PDB entry 5WFO | X-ray diffraction, 1.99 A resolution | chains Q and N of the 3 polymer chains in the assembly

== Chain Q ==
Molecule: GTPase HRas
From: Homo sapiens
Reference sequence: P01112 (RASH_HUMAN); numbering as in UniProt (aligned over 1-166)
Sequence (167 residues; row label = number of the first residue in the row; numbering starts at 0):
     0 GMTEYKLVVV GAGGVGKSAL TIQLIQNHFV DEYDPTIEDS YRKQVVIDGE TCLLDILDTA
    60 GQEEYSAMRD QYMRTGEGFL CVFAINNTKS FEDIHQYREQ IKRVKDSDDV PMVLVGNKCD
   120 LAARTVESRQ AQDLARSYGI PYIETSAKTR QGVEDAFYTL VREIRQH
Unresolved in the structure: 0
Sequence notes: expression tag (0)
Ion coordination: Mg2+: Ser-17, Thr-35 (together with GMP-PNP)
Small-molecule neighbours: GMP-PNP (GNP; phosphoaminophosphonic acid-guanylate ester): Ala-11, Gly-12, Gly-13, Val-14, Gly-15, Lys-16, Ser-17, Ala-18, Phe-28, Val-29, Asp-30, Glu-31, Tyr-32, Asp-33, Pro-34, Thr-35, Thr-58, Ala-59, Gly-60, Gln-61, Asn-116, Lys-117, Asp-119, Leu-120, Ser-145, Ala-146, Lys-147
Curated features (UniProtKB/Swiss-Prot):
  - region: His-166 (Hypervariable region)
  - motif: Tyr-32 to Tyr-40 (Effector region)
  - binding site (GTP): Gly-13 to Ala-18, Val-29 to Thr-35, Ala-59, Gly-60, Asn-116 to Asp-119, Ser-145 to Lys-147
  - modified residue: Met-1 (N-acetylmethionine), Thr-2 (N-acetylthreonine), Cys-118 (S-nitrosocysteine)
  - glycosylation: Thr-35 (Microbial infection: O-linked (Glc) threonine)
  - natural variant: Gly-12 (G12A: In CSTLO; G12C: In CSTLO; G12D: In CSTLO; G12E: In CSTLO; G12S: In CSTLO and CMEMS; G12V: In CSTLO, bladder carcinoma and CMEMS), Gly-13 (G13C: In CSTLO; G13D: In CSTLO; G13R: In SFM), Gln-22 (Q22K: In CMEMS), Glu-37 (E37EE: In CSTLO), Thr-58 (T58I: In CSTLO), Gln-61 (Q61K: In NMTC2; Q61L: In melanoma), Glu-63 (E63K: In CMEMS), Ser-89 (S89C: Found in a patient with severe fetal hydrops and pleural effusion; uncertain significance), Lys-117 (K117R: In CSTLO), Ala-146 (A146T: In CSTLO; A146V: In CSTLO)
  - mutagenesis: Ser-17 (S17N: Dominant negative. Prevents PLCE1 EGF-induced recruitment to plasma membrane. No effect on subcellular location of isoform 2), Asn-26 (N26G: Loss of interaction with PLCE1; when associated with V-12), Val-29 (V29A: No effect on interaction with PLCE1; when associated with V-12), Tyr-32 (Y32F: Loss of interaction and recruitment to plasma membrane of PLCE1; when associated with V-12), Pro-34 (P34G: No effect on interaction with PLCE1; when associated with V-12), Thr-35 (T35S: Loss of interaction with PLCE1; when associated with V-12), Glu-37 (E37G: No effect on interaction with PLCE1; when associated with V-12), Asp-38 (D38N: No effect on interaction with PLCE1; when associated with V-12), Ser-39 (S39C: No effect on interaction with PLCE1; when associated with V-12), Ala-59 (A59T: Loss of GTPase activity and creation of an autophosphorylation site), Gln-61 (Q61I: Moderately increased transformation of cultured cell lines; Q61R: Promotes interaction with SHOC2 and PP1C; Q61V: Strongly increased transformation of cultured cell lines), Ala-83 (A83T: GTP-binding activity reduced by factor of 30), 4 further mutagenesis entries in UniProt

== Chain N ==
Molecule: Son of sevenless homolog 1
From: Homo sapiens
Reference sequence: Q07889 (SOS1_HUMAN); residues 566-1046 here = UniProt positions 566-1046
Sequence (482 residues; row label = number of the first residue in the row):
   565 GQMRLPSADV YRFAEPDSEE NIIFEENMQP KAGIPIIKAG TVIKLIERLT YHMYADPNFV
   625 RTFLTTYRSF CKPQELLSLI IERFEIPEPE PTEADRIAIE NGDQPLSAEL KRFRKEYIQP
   685 VQLRVLNVCR HWVEHHFYDF ERDAYLLQRM EEFIGTVRGK AMKKWVESIT KIIQRKKIAR
   745 DNGPGHNITF QSSPPTVEWH ISRPGHIETF DLLTLHPIEI ARQLTLLESD LYRAVQPSEL
   805 VGSVWTKEDK EINSPNLLKM IRHTTNLTLW FEKCIVETEN LEERVAVVSR IIEILQVFQE
   865 LNNFNGVLEV VSAMNSSPVY RLDHTFEQIP SRQKKILEEA HELSEDHYKK YLAKLRSINP
   925 PCVPFFGIYL TNILKTEEGN PEVLKRHGKE LINFSKRRKV AEITGEIQQY QNQPYCLRVE
   985 SDIKRFFENL NPMGNSMEKE FTDYLFNKSL EIEPRNPKPL PRFPKKYSYP LKSPGVRPSN
  1045 PR
Unresolved in the structure: 565, 591-596, 744-750
Sequence notes: expression tag (565)
Small-molecule neighbours: 5UU (6-chloranyl-N-(4-fluorophenyl)-1,2,3,4-tetrahydroacridin-9-amine): Val-852, Val-875, Met-878, Asn-879, Val-883, Tyr-884, Leu-886, Asp-887, Thr-889, Phe-890, Leu-901, Glu-902, His-905
What the authors report for this chain:
  - binding site for 5UU: Tyr-884, Phe-890, His-905
  - conformationally variable residues (side-chain flip): Phe-890

== Interface between chain Q and chain N ==
Residue-residue contacts (63):
  Met-1(Q) with Arg-920(N)
  Ile-24(Q) with Asn-976(N)
  Gln-25(Q) with Ile-752(N); Asn-976(N)
  Asn-26(Q) with Ile-752(N); Thr-753(N), hydrogen bond (backbone-backbone); Phe-754(N); Pro-978(N)
  His-27(Q) with Asn-751(N), hydrogen bond
  Glu-31(Q) with Arg-739(N)
  Asp-33(Q) with Arg-694(N), hydrogen bond (backbone-side chain); Ser-732(N); Ile-736(N); Arg-739(N), salt bridge
  Pro-34(Q) with Arg-694(N); Lys-728(N); Trp-729(N), hydrogen bond (backbone-side chain); Ser-732(N)
  Thr-35(Q) with Trp-729(N), hydrogen bond (backbone-side chain)
  Ile-36(Q) with Leu-687(N); Leu-690(N); Asn-691(N); Trp-729(N)
  Glu-37(Q) with Ala-619(N); Pro-621(N); Asn-691(N), hydrogen bond (backbone-side chain); His-695(N)
  Asp-38(Q) with Arg-694(N), salt bridge; His-695(N), salt bridge
  Ser-39(Q) with Pro-621(N)
  Arg-41(Q) with Gln-973(N)
  Lys-42(Q) with Gln-973(N)
  Gln-43(Q) with Leu-919(N), hydrogen bond (side chain-backbone); Arg-920(N); Ser-921(N); Ile-922(N), hydrogen bond (side chain-backbone); Pro-924(N); Gln-973(N), hydrogen bond (backbone-side chain); Tyr-974(N), hydrogen bond
  Val-44(Q) with Asn-923(N)
  Val-45(Q) with Ser-921(N); Ile-922(N); Asn-923(N), hydrogen bond (backbone-side chain)
  Thr-50(Q) with Arg-920(N); Ser-921(N), hydrogen bond (side chain-backbone)
  Leu-56(Q) with Pro-621(N), hydrophobic
  Gln-61(Q) with Lys-728(N), hydrogen bond; Trp-729(N)
  Glu-63(Q) with Ala-725(N); Lys-728(N), salt bridge; Trp-729(N)
  Ala-66(Q) with Lys-679(N)
  Met-67(Q) with Pro-684(N), hydrophobic; Leu-687(N), hydrophobic; Arg-688(N)
  Gln-70(Q) with Met-617(N); Tyr-618(N); Ala-619(N), hydrogen bond (side chain-backbone); Arg-688(N)
  Thr-148(Q) with Thr-753(N); Gln-755(N)
  Arg-149(Q) with Thr-753(N); Gln-755(N)
Also at the interface, not in a pair above, chain Q (34 interface residues in all): Gln-22, Glu-62, Tyr-64, Arg-73, Thr-74, Lys-147, Gln-150
Also at the interface, not in a pair above, chain N (36 interface residues in all): Gly-597, Glu-698, Gln-977

== In short ==
34 residues of chain Q face 36 of chain N across their interface, with 14 hydrogen bonds and 4 salt bridges.
Polar pairs include Asp-33(Q)/Arg-739(N), Asp-38(Q)/Arg-694(N) and Asp-38(Q)/His-695(N). Ligands of chain Q:
GMP-PNP. Ligands of chain N: compound 5UU. From the paper: a binding site for 5UU at Tyr-884(N), Phe-890(N)
and His-905(N); conformational variability at Phe-890(N).
Here chain Q is GTPase HRas and chain N is Son of sevenless homolog 1, both from Homo sapiens. Entry 5WFO
(Ligand-bound Ras:SOS:Ras complex) was determined by X-ray diffraction, deposited together with 5WFP, 5WFQ and
5WFR.
